Entry 1QRG (X-ray diffraction, 1.72 A resolution); this record covers chain A.

== Chain A ==
Molecule: Carbonic anhydrase
Source organism: Methanosarcina thermophila
UniProtKB: P40881 (CAH_METTE); residues 1-213 here correspond to UniProt positions 35-247 (UniProt number = residue number + 34)
Chain sequence (213 residues; numbered 1 to 213; the number before each row is that of its first residue):
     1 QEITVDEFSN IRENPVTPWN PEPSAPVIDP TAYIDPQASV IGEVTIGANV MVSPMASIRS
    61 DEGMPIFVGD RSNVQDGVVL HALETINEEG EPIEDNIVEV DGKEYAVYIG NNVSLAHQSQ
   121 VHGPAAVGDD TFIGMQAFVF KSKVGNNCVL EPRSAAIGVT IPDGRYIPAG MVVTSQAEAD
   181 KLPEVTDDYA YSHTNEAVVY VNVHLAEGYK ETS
Unresolved in the structure: 1-7
Ion coordination: Zn2+: His-81, His-117, His-122
Curated features (UniProtKB/Swiss-Prot):
  - active site: Glu-62 (Proton donor/acceptor), Glu-84
  - binding site (substrate): Arg-59 to Asp-61, Gln-75, Asp-76, Asn-202
  - binding site (Zn(2+)): His-81, His-117, His-122

== In short ==
His-81, His-117 and His-122 form the Zn2+ site. From UniProt: active-site residues Glu-62 and Glu-84, 6
substrate-binding residues and 3 Zn2+-binding residues.
Chain A is Carbonic anhydrase (Methanosarcina thermophila); the structure, A closer look and the active site
of gamma-carbonic anhydrases: high resolution crystallographic studies of the ..., was determined by X-ray
diffraction, deposited together with 1QRE, 1QRF, 1QRL, 1QRM and 1QQ0.
